5Z4U - chains D and E of the 6 polymer chains in the assembly; structure by X-ray diffraction, 3.18 A resolution.

Chain D:
Protein: Tubulin beta-2B chain
From: Bos taurus
UniProtKB: Q6B856 (TBB2B_BOVIN); numbering as in UniProt (aligned over 1-445)
Chain sequence (445 residues; each row starts with the number of its first residue):
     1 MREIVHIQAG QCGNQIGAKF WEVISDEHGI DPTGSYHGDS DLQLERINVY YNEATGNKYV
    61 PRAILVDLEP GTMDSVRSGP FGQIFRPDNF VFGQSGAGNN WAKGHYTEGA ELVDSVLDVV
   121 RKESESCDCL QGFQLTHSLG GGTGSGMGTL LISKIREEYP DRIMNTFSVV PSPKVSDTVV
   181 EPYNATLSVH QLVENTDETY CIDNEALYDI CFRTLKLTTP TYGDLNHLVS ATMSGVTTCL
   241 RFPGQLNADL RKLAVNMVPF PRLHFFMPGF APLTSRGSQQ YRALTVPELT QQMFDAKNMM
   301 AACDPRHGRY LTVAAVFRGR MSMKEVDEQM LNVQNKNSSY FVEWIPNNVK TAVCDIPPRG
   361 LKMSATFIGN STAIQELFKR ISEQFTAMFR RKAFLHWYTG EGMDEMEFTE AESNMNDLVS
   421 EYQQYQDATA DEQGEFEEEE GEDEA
Unresolved in the structure: 274-283, 432-445
Construct notes: conflict Val170 (Met in Q6B856), Ala296 (Ser in Q6B856), Val316 (Ile in Q6B856)
Small-molecule neighbours:
  - 96C (4-(4-ethoxyphenyl)-1-methyl-3-(3,4,5-trimethoxyphenyl)-1H-pyrazole): Val236, Cys239, Leu240, Leu246, Asn247, Ala248, Asp249, Lys252, Leu253, Asn256, Met257, Thr312, Val313, Ala314, Ala315, Val316, Asn348, Val349, Lys350, Ala352, Ile368
  - GTP (guanosine-5'-triphosphate): Gly10, Gln11, Cys12, Gln15, Ile16, Asp67, Ala97, Gly98, Asn99, Ser138, Gly140, Gly141, Gly142, Thr143, Gly144, Ser145, Val169, Pro171, Val175, Ser176, Glu181, Asn204, Leu207, Tyr222, Leu225, Asn226
UniProt features mapped onto this chain:
  - motif: Met1 to Ile4 (MREI motif)
  - binding site (GTP): Gln11, Glu69, Ser138, Gly142, Thr143, Gly144, Asn204, Asn226
  - binding site (Mg(2+)): Glu69
  - modified residue: Ser40 (Phosphoserine), Thr55 (Phosphothreonine), Lys58 (N6-acetyllysine), Ser172 (Phosphoserine), Thr285 (Phosphothreonine), Thr290 (Phosphothreonine), Arg318 (Omega-N-methylarginine), Glu438 (5-glutamyl polyglutamate)
  - cross-link (Glycyl lysine isopeptide (Lys-Gly)): Lys58 (interchain with G-Cter in ubiquitin), Lys324 (interchain with G-Cter in ubiquitin)

Chain E:
Protein: Stathmin-4
From: Rattus norvegicus
UniProtKB: P63043 (STMN4_RAT); residues 5-145 here correspond to UniProt positions 49-189 (UniProt number = residue number + 44)
Chain sequence (143 residues; row label = number of the first residue in the row):
     3 MADMEVIELN KCTSGQSFEV ILKPPSFDGV PEFNASLPRR RDPSLEEIQK KLEAAEERRK
    63 YQEAELLKHL AEKREHEREV IQKAIEENNN FIKMAKEKLA QKMESNKENR EAHLAAMLER
   123 LQEKDKHAEE VRKNKELKEE ASR
Unresolved in the structure: 3-5, 28-43, 142-145
Construct notes: expression tag (3-4)
UniProt features mapped onto this chain:
  - modified residue: Ser46 (Phosphoserine)

Chain D / chain E interface:
Residue-residue contacts (22):
  Tyr106(D) with His129(E), hydrogen bond; Ala130(E), hydrophobic; Val133(E), hydrophobic; Arg134(E), hydrogen bond (backbone-side chain)
  Ala110(D) with Arg134(E)
  Ser153(D) with Leu123(E)
  Lys154(D) with Asp127(E), salt bridge
  Arg156(D) with Leu123(E)
  Glu157(D) with Leu120(E); Leu123(E); Gln124(E); Asp127(E)
  Pro160(D) with Met119(E), hydrophobic
  Gln191(D) with Lys126(E)
  Asn195(D) with Leu123(E)
  Thr399(D) with Lys140(E), hydrogen bond (backbone-side chain)
  Gly400(D) with Lys137(E)
  Glu401(D) with Val133(E); Lys137(E), salt bridge
  Gly402(D) with Val133(E); Asn136(E)
  Glu407(D) with His129(E), salt bridge
Other interface residues (no listed pair), chain D (18 interface residues in all): His105, Thr107, Asp161, Met403
Other interface residues (no listed pair), chain E (15 interface residues in all): Arg112, Leu116

Overview:
18 residues of chain D and 15 residues of chain E are in contact; the contacts include 3 hydrogen bonds and 3
salt bridges. Polar contacts include Lys154(D)-Asp127(E), Glu401(D)-Lys137(E) and Glu407(D)-His129(E). Chain D
binds GTP and compound 96C.
Here chain D is Tubulin beta-2B chain (Bos taurus) and chain E is Stathmin-4 (Rattus norvegicus). Entry 5Z4U
(Crystal Structure of T2R-TTL complex with 7a3) was determined by X-ray diffraction.
